Entry 7FFQ (electron microscopy, 3.50 A resolution); this record covers chains A and F of the 12 polymer chains in the assembly.

[Chain A (and F)]
Name: Capsid protein
From: Venezuelan equine encephalitis virus (strain TC-83)
Notes: EC 3.4.21.90; chain F of this document is another copy of the same molecule, construct and numbering; everything in this record applies to it too
UniProtKB: P05674 (POLS_EEVV8); residue numbers follow UniProt; this construct covers 1-275
Sequence (275 residues; each row starts with the number of its first residue):
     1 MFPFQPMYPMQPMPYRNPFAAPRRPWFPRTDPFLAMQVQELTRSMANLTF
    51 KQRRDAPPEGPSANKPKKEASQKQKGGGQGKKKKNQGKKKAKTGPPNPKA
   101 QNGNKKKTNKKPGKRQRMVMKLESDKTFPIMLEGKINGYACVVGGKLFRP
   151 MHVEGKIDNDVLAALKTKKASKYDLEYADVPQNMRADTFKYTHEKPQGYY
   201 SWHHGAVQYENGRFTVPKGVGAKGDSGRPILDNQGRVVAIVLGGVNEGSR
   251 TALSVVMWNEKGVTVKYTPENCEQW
Disordered / not traced: 1-112
Sequence notes: engineered mutation Asn-64 (Lys in P05674)
Curated features (UniProtKB/Swiss-Prot):
  - region: Met-1 to Phe-33 (Necessary for nucleocapsid assembly and virus assembly), Phe-33 to Lys-68 (Host transcription inhibition), Ala-91 to Thr-127 (Binding to the viral RNA), Pro-112 to Lys-126 (Ribosome-binding)
  - motif: Leu-41 to Leu-48 (Supraphysiological nuclear export signal)
  - active site (Charge relay system): His-152, Asp-174, Ser-226
  - site: Tyr-200 (Involved in dimerization of the capsid protein), Asn-233 (Involved in dimerization of the capsid protein), Trp-275 (Cleavage)
  - modified residue: Thr-93 (Phosphothreonine), Thr-108 (Phosphothreonine), Ser-124 (Phosphoserine), Thr-127 (Phosphothreonine)

[How chain A and chain F interact]
Residue-residue contacts (12):
  Gln-182(A) / Val-245(F)
  Gln-182(A) / Glu-247(F)
  Gln-182(A) / Glu-270(F)  hydrogen bond (side chain-backbone)
  Gln-182(A) / Asn-271(F)
  Asn-183(A) / Asn-246(F)
  Asn-183(A) / Glu-247(F)
  Asn-183(A) / Gly-248(F)  hydrogen bond (backbone-backbone)
  Arg-185(A) / Glu-270(F)  salt bridge
  Ala-186(A) / Glu-247(F)
  Ala-186(A) / Arg-250(F)
  Asp-187(A) / Ser-249(F)  hydrogen bond
  Lys-190(A) / Glu-210(F)  salt bridge

[Summary]
Chain A and chain F form an interface of 6 and 9 residues respectively, with 3 hydrogen bonds and 2 salt
bridges. Polar pairs include Arg-185(A)/Glu-270(F), Lys-190(A)/Glu-210(F) and Gln-182(A)/Glu-270(F). UniProt
lists 3 active-site residues on chain A.
Chain A and chain F are both Capsid protein (Venezuelan equine encephalitis virus (strain TC-83)); the
structure, Cryo-EM structure of VEEV VLP at the 2-fold axes, was determined by electron microscopy (same
publication as 7FFE, 7FFF, 7FFL, 7FFN and 7FFO).
